PDB entry 9M8M | electron microscopy, 2.30 A resolution | chains M and Q of the 36 polymer chains in the assembly

== Chain M ==
Protein: Reaction center protein M chain
Source organism: Rhodothalassium salexigens DSM 2132
UniProt: A0A2L1K3U8 (A0A2L1K3U8_RHOSA); residues 1-323 here = UniProt positions 1-323
Chain sequence (323 residues; each row starts with the number of its first residue):
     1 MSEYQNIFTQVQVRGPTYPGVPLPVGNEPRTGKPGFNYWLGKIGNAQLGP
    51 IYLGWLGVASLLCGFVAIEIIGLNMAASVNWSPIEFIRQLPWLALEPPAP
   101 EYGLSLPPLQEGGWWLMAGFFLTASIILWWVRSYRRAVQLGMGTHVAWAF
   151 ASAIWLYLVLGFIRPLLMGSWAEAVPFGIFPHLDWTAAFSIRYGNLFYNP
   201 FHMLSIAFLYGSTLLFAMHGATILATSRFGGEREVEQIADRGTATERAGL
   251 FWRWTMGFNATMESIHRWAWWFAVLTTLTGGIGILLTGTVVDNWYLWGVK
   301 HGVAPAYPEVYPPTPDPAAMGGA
Not modelled in the structure: 1, 320-323

== Chain Q ==
Protein: Light-harvesting complex 1 alpha chain
Source organism: Rhodothalassium salexigens DSM 2132
UniProt: A0A4R2PMJ4 (A0A4R2PMJ4_RHOSA); residue numbers follow UniProt; this construct covers 1-59
Chain sequence (59 residues; numbered 1 to 59; the number before each row is that of its first residue):
     1 MWRIWMLFDPRRTLIALFTFLFVLAIFIHFILLSTERFNWLEGNAMEAAR
    51 AVTQVVGLG
Not modelled in the structure: 48-59
Modified positions: Met1 (N-formylmethionine; FME)

== Interface between chain M and chain Q ==
Residue-residue contacts (25):
  Glu28(M) - Arg11(Q)  salt bridge
  Glu28(M) - Arg12(Q)  salt bridge
  Pro29(M) - Arg12(Q)
  Trp55(M) - Ile15(Q)
  Trp55(M) - Thr19(Q)  hydrogen bond
  Ala59(M) - Thr19(Q)
  Leu62(M) - Thr19(Q)
  Leu62(M) - Phe20(Q)  hydrophobic
  Leu62(M) - Val23(Q)  hydrophobic
  Cys63(M) - Val23(Q)  hydrophobic
  Ile70(M) - Phe27(Q)  hydrophobic
  Leu106(M) - Leu33(Q)  hydrophobic
  Pro107(M) - Ser34(Q)
  Pro108(M) - Ser34(Q)
  Leu109(M) - Ser34(Q)  hydrogen bond (backbone-backbone)
  Trp114(M) - Phe27(Q)  hydrophobic
  Met117(M) - Phe27(Q)  hydrophobic
  Met117(M) - Phe30(Q)  hydrophobic
  Met117(M) - Ile31(Q)  hydrophobic
  Met117(M) - Ser34(Q)
  Phe120(M) - Ile26(Q)  hydrophobic
  Phe120(M) - Phe30(Q)  hydrophobic
  Phe121(M) - Val23(Q)
  Phe121(M) - Ile26(Q)  hydrophobic
  Phe121(M) - Phe27(Q)  hydrophobic
Also at the interface, not in a pair above, chain M (18 interface residues in all): Val66, Gly113, Leu116
Also at the interface, not in a pair above, chain Q (13 interface residues in all): Thr35

== Overview ==
18 residues of chain M face 13 of chain Q across their interface, with 2 hydrogen bonds and 2 salt bridges.
Among the polar pairs are Glu28(M)-Arg11(Q), Glu28(M)-Arg12(Q) and Trp55(M)-Thr19(Q).
Here chain M is Reaction center protein M chain and chain Q is Light-harvesting complex 1 alpha chain, both
from Rhodothalassium salexigens DSM 2132. Entry 9M8M (Structure of photosynthetic LH1-RC complex the
Halophilic Nonsulfur Purple Bacterium, Rhodothalassium salexigens) was determined by electron microscopy.
